PDB entry 7NYZ | electron microscopy, 6.50 A resolution (low resolution: residue-level contacts below are approximate; hydrogen-bond / salt-bridge calls are withheld) | chains I and J of the 14 polymer chains in the assembly

[Chain I (and J)]
Name: Macrodomain Ter protein
Organism: Photorhabdus thracensis
Notes: chain J of this document is another copy of the same molecule, construct and numbering; everything in this record applies to it too
UniProt: A0A0F7LUV5 (A0A0F7LUV5_9GAMM); residue numbers follow UniProt; this construct covers 1-151
Amino-acid sequence (151 residues; each row starts with the number of its first residue):
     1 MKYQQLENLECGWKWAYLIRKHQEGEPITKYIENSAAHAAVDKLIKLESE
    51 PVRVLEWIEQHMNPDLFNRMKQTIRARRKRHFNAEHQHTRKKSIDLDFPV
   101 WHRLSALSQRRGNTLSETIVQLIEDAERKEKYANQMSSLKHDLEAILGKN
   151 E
Disordered / not traced: 135-151 (chain J: 136-151)

[Interface between chain I and chain J]
Residue-residue contacts - 51 pairs, chain I then chain J:
  Gln-23(I) / Gln-23(J)
  Gln-87(I) / Phe-98(J)
  His-88(I) / Phe-98(J)
  Arg-90(I) / Phe-98(J)
  Lys-91(I) / Asp-95(J)
  Lys-91(I) / Leu-96(J)
  Lys-91(I) / Asp-97(J)
  Lys-92(I) / Ile-94(J)
  Lys-92(I) / Asp-95(J)
  Lys-92(I) / Leu-96(J)
  Lys-92(I) / Phe-98(J)
  Lys-92(I) / Trp-101(J)
  Ser-93(I) / Ile-94(J)
  Ser-93(I) / Asp-95(J)
  Ile-94(I) / Lys-92(J)
  Ile-94(I) / Ser-93(J)
  Ile-94(I) / Ile-94(J)
  Ile-94(I) / Leu-96(J)
  Ile-94(I) / Leu-115(J)
  Asp-95(I) / Lys-92(J)
  Asp-95(I) / Ser-93(J)
  Leu-96(I) / Lys-91(J)
  Leu-96(I) / Lys-92(J)
  Leu-96(I) / Ile-94(J)
  Leu-96(I) / Ser-116(J)
  Asp-97(I) / Lys-91(J)
  Asp-97(I) / Ser-116(J)
  Phe-98(I) / Gln-87(J)
  Phe-98(I) / Arg-90(J)
  Val-100(I) / Ile-119(J)
  Val-100(I) / Val-120(J)
  Trp-101(I) / Lys-92(J)
  Trp-101(I) / Ile-94(J)
  Arg-103(I) / Ile-123(J)
  Arg-103(I) / Glu-124(J)
  Leu-104(I) / Ile-123(J)
  Leu-107(I) / Ile-123(J)
  Arg-110(I) / Glu-130(J)
  Leu-115(I) / Ile-94(J)
  Ser-116(I) / Asp-97(J)
  Ile-119(I) / Val-100(J)
  Ile-119(I) / Leu-104(J)
  Ile-119(I) / Ile-119(J)
  Val-120(I) / Val-100(J)
  Val-120(I) / Arg-103(J)
  Leu-122(I) / Leu-122(J)
  Leu-122(I) / Ile-123(J)
  Ile-123(I) / Arg-103(J)
  Glu-124(I) / Arg-103(J)
  Glu-127(I) / Arg-103(J)
  Lys-129(I) / Asp-125(J)
Also at the interface, not in a pair above, chain I (29 interface residues in all): Arg-20, Pro-99
Also at the interface, not in a pair above, chain J (31 interface residues in all): Arg-20, His-88, Pro-99, Leu-107, Ala-126, Glu-127, Arg-128

[In short]
29 residues of chain I face 31 of chain J across their interface.
Both chains are Macrodomain Ter protein (Photorhabdus thracensis). Entry 7NYZ (Cryo-EM structure of the
MukBEF-MatP-DNA monomer (partially open conformation)) was determined by electron microscopy (same publication
as 7NYW, 7NYX, 7NYY, 7NZ0, 7NZ2, 7NZ3 and 7NZ4).
